PDB entry 6MWW | X-ray diffraction, 2.76 A resolution | chains A and B

# Chain A (and B)
Protein: Transcriptional regulator LasR
Source organism: Pseudomonas aeruginosa (strain UCBPP-PA14)
Notes: chain B of this document is another copy of the same molecule, construct and numbering; everything in this record applies to it too
UniProtKB: A0A0H2Z901 (A0A0H2Z901_PSEAB); numbering as in UniProt (aligned over 1-239)
Sequence (239 residues; row label = number of the first residue in the row):
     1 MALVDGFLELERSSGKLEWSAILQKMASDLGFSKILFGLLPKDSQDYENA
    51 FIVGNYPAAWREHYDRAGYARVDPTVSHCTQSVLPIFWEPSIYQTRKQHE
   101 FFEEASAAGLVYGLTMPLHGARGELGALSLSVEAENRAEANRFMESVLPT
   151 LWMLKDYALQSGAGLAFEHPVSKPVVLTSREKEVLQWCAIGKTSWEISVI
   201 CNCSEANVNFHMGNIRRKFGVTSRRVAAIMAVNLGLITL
Disordered / not traced: 1-6, 169-239 (chain B: 1-5, 168-239)
Ligand contacts: K5J (4-[3-(methylsulfonyl)phenoxy]-N-[(1R,3R,5R)-2-oxobicyclo[3.1.0]hexan-3-yl]butanamide): Gly38, Leu39, Leu40, Tyr47, Ala50, Phe51, Ile52, Tyr56, Trp60, Tyr64, Asp73, Thr75, Val76, Cys79, Trp88, Tyr93, Phe101, Ala105, Leu110, Thr115, Leu125, Gly126, Ala127, Ser129
From the paper describing this entry:
  - binding site for K5J: Leu39, Thr75
  - mutagenesis - T75V, Y93F, A127W (15- to 1000-fold): decreased signaling in response to 3OC12HSL
  - mutagenesis - T75V/Y93F/A127W, Y93F, A127W: increased signaling in response to K5J
  - mutagenesis - T75V/Y93F/A127W: increased signaling in response to BB0272
  - mutagenesis - T75V/Y93F/A127W: increased signaling in response to BB0273
  - mutagenesis - T75V/Y93F/A127W: abolished signaling in response to 3OC12HSL
  - mutagenesis - T75V/Y93F/A127W: increased stability in response to K5J
  - mutagenesis - R61A: decreased signaling in response to K5J

# Interface between chain A and chain B
Residue-residue contacts - 39 pairs, chain A then chain B:
  Thr80(A) - Ala121(B)
  Gln81(A) - Ala121(B)
  Gln81(A) - Arg122(B)  hydrogen bond (backbone-side chain)
  Gln81(A) - Gln160(B)  hydrogen bond (backbone-side chain)
  Ser82(A) - Ala121(B)
  Ser82(A) - Gln160(B)
  Val83(A) - His119(B)
  Val83(A) - Ala121(B)
  Val83(A) - Asp156(B)
  Val83(A) - Gln160(B)  hydrogen bond (backbone-side chain)
  Leu84(A) - Asp156(B)
  Leu84(A) - Tyr157(B)  hydrophobic
  Leu84(A) - Gln160(B)
  His119(A) - Val83(B)
  His119(A) - His119(B)
  His119(A) - Ala121(B)
  Gly120(A) - Val83(B)
  Ala121(A) - Thr80(B)
  Ala121(A) - Gln81(B)
  Ala121(A) - Ser82(B)
  Ala121(A) - Val83(B)
  Ala121(A) - His119(B)
  Arg122(A) - Gln81(B)  hydrogen bond
  Pro149(A) - Met153(B)  hydrophobic
  Trp152(A) - Trp152(B)
  Trp152(A) - Met153(B)  hydrophobic
  Trp152(A) - Asp156(B)  hydrogen bond
  Met153(A) - Trp152(B)  hydrophobic
  Lys155(A) - Asp156(B)  salt bridge
  Asp156(A) - Val83(B)
  Asp156(A) - Leu84(B)
  Asp156(A) - Trp152(B)  hydrogen bond
  Asp156(A) - Lys155(B)  salt bridge
  Tyr157(A) - Leu84(B)  hydrophobic
  Tyr157(A) - Trp152(B)  hydrophobic
  Gln160(A) - Gln81(B)  hydrogen bond (side chain-backbone)
  Gln160(A) - Ser82(B)
  Gln160(A) - Val83(B)  hydrogen bond (side chain-backbone)
  Gln160(A) - Leu84(B)
Other interface residues (no listed pair), chain A (17 interface residues in all): Leu159
Other interface residues (no listed pair), chain B (18 interface residues in all): Cys79, Gly120, Pro149, Leu159

# Overview
Chain A and chain B form an interface of 17 and 18 residues respectively; the contacts include 8 hydrogen
bonds and 2 salt bridges. Among the polar pairs are Lys155(A)-Asp156(B), Gln81(A)-Arg122(B) and
Gln81(A)-Gln160(B). From the paper: a binding site for K5J at Leu39(A) and Thr75(A); T75V, Y93F and A127W of
chain A reduce signaling in response to 3OC12HSL; 5 substitutions were tested in all.
Both chains are Transcriptional regulator LasR (Pseudomonas aeruginosa (strain UCBPP-PA14)). Entry 6MWW (LasR
LBD:BB0126 complex) was determined by X-ray diffraction (same publication as 6MWL, 6MWZ and 6MVM).
